PDB entry 7VAK | electron microscopy, 4.70 A resolution (low resolution: residue-level contacts below are approximate; hydrogen-bond / salt-bridge calls are withheld) | chains A and F of the 12 polymer chains in the assembly

# Chain A
Name: V-type ATP synthase alpha chain
Source organism: Thermus thermophilus HB8
Notes: EC 7.1.2.2
UniProt: Q56403 (VATA_THET8); residues 1-578 here = UniProt positions 1-578
Chain sequence (578 residues; numbered 1 to 578; the number before each row is that of its first residue):
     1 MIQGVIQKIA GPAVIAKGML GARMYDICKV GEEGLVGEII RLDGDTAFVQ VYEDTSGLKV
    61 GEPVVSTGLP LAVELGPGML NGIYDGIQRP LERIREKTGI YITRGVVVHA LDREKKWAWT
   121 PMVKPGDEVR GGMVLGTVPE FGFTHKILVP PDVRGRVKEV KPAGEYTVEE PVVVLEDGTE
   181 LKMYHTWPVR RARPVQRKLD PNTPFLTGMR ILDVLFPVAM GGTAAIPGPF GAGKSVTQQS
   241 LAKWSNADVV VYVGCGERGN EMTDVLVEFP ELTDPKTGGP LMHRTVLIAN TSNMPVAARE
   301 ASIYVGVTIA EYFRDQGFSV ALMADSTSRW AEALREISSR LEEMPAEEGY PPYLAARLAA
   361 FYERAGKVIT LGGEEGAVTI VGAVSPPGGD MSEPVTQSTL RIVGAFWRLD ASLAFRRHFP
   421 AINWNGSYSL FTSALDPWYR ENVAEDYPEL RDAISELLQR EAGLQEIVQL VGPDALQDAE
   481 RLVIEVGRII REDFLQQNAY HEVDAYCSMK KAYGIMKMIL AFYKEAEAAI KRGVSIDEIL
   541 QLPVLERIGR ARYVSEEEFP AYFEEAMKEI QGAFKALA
Differences from the reference sequence: conflict Ala232 (Ser in Q56403), Ser235 (Thr in Q56403)

# Chain F
Name: V-type ATP synthase beta chain
Source organism: Thermus thermophilus HB8
UniProt: Q56404 (VATB_THET8); numbering as in UniProt (aligned over 1-478)
Chain sequence (478 residues; row label = number of the first residue in the row):
     1 MDLLKKEYTG ITYISGPLLF VENAKDLAYG AIVDIKDGTG RVRGGQVIEV SEEYAVIQVF
    61 EETTGLDLAT TSVSLVEDVA RLGVSKEMLG RRFNGIGKPI DGLPPITPEK RLPITGLPLN
   121 PVARRKPEQF IQTGISTIDV MNTLVRGQKL PIFSGSGLPA NEIAAQIARQ ATVRPDLSGE
   181 GEKEEPFAVV FAAMGITQRE LSYFIQEFER TGALSRSVLF LNKADDPTIE RILTPRMALT
   241 VAEYLAFEHD YHVLVILTDM TNYCEALREI GAAREEIPGR RGYPGYMYTD LATIYERAGV
   301 VEGKKGSVTQ IPILSMPDDD RTHPIPDLTG YITEGQIQLS RELHRKGIYP PIDPLPSLSR
   361 LMNNGVGKGK TREDHKQVSD QLYSAYANGV DIRKLVAIIG EDALTENDRR YLQFADAFER
   421 FFINQGQQNR SIEESLQIAW ALLSMLPQGE LKRISKDHIG KYYGQKLEEI WGAPQALD
Not modelled in the structure: 1, 473-478

# How chain A and chain F interact
Contacting residue pairs - 93 pairs, chain A then chain F:
  Gln7(A) with Ser51(F); Glu52(F)
  Lys8(A) with Glu49(F); Val50(F); Ser51(F)
  Ile9(A) with Tyr29(F); Glu49(F); Val50(F)
  Ala10(A) with Glu49(F)
  Gly11(A) with Tyr29(F)
  Lys17(A) with Glu52(F)
  Thr55(A) with Tyr29(F)
  Ser56(A) with Tyr29(F)
  Gly57(A) with Ala28(F); Tyr29(F)
  Leu58(A) with Ala28(F); Tyr29(F)
  Lys59(A) with Asp26(F); Ala28(F)
  Val60(A) with Lys25(F)
  Leu91(A) with Asn120(F); Val122(F)
  Arg95(A) with Asn120(F); Ala123(F)
  Ile100(A) with Asn120(F)
  Tyr101(A) with Leu117(F); Pro118(F); Leu119(F); Phe247(F)
  Ile102(A) with Leu117(F); Pro118(F); Asn120(F)
  Thr103(A) with Leu117(F)
  Gly228(A) with Tyr331(F)
  Pro229(A) with Tyr331(F)
  Phe230(A) with Arg321(F); Gly330(F); Tyr331(F); Gln336(F)
  Gly231(A) with Leu358(F); Arg360(F)
  Ser235(A) with Arg360(F)
  Gly256(A) with Tyr288(F)
  Arg258(A) with Glu296(F); Gly330(F); Tyr331(F); Ile332(F); Thr333(F); Glu334(F); Arg360(F)
  Asn260(A) with Arg124(F); Lys149(F); Glu334(F)
  Glu261(A) with Glu334(F)
  Thr263(A) with Pro121(F); Arg124(F)
  Asp264(A) with Lys126(F)
  Val267(A) with Lys126(F)
  Thr291(A) with Pro121(F)
  Ser292(A) with Tyr288(F); Ala292(F)
  Asn293(A) with Pro118(F); Ala292(F); Glu296(F)
  Val296(A) with Thr289(F)
  Arg299(A) with Tyr288(F); Thr289(F)
  Arg329(A) with Tyr288(F); Tyr331(F)
  Glu332(A) with Tyr288(F)
  Glu336(A) with Tyr286(F)
  Ser339(A) with Glu276(F); Ile277(F)
  Arg340(A) with Arg274(F); Glu276(F)
  Ser385(A) with Tyr331(F)
  Pro386(A) with Tyr331(F)
  Pro387(A) with Arg280(F); Asp327(F)
  Gly388(A) with Asp327(F); Tyr331(F)
  Phe415(A) with Leu355(F)
  Arg416(A) with Ala387(F); Asp391(F); Arg453(F)
  Arg417(A) with Leu355(F); Ser357(F); Leu358(F); Tyr383(F)
  Glu492(A) with Lys452(F)
  Tyr500(A) with Asn363(F); Lys376(F)
  Arg550(A) with Lys452(F)
Interface residues without a listed pair, chain A (69 interface residues in all): Ile6, Ile83, Ile94, Gly233, Lys234, Gly259, Leu266, Met294, Arg335, Pro345, Glu348, Gly349, Gly389, His418, Val471, Pro473, Asp474, Arg488, Gln496
Interface residues without a listed pair, chain F (62 interface residues in all): Ile48, Pro127, Asn142, Phe153, Gly285, Val301, Lys304, Thr322, Pro354, Pro356, Asn364, Leu395, Ile399, Ala403, Lys456

# Overview
The interface between chain A and chain F involves 69 residues on one side and 62 on the other.
Here chain A is V-type ATP synthase alpha chain and chain F is V-type ATP synthase beta chain, both from
Thermus thermophilus HB8. Entry 7VAK (Nucleotide-free V1EG domain of V/A-ATPase from Thermus thermophilus,
state2) was determined by electron microscopy, deposited together with 7VAI, 7VAJ, 7VAL, 7VAM, 7VAN, 7VAO and
11 further entries.
